Entry 3GNM (X-ray diffraction, 2.10 A resolution); this record covers chains L and H.

Chain L:
Molecule: JAA-F11 Fab Antibody Fragment, Light Chain
Source organism: Mus musculus
Notes: antibody fragment or engineered binder
Amino-acid sequence (219 residues; each row starts with the number of its first residue):
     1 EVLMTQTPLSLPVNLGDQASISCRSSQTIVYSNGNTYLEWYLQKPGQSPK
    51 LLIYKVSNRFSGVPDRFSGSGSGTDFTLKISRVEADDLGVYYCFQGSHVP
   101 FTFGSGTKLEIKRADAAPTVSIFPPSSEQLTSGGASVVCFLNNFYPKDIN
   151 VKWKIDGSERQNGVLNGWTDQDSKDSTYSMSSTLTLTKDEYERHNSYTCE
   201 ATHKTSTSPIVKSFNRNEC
Not modelled in the structure: 218-219
Disulfide bonds: Cys23-Cys93, Cys139-Cys199

Chain H:
Molecule: JAA-F11 Fab Antibody Fragment, Heavy Chain
Source organism: Mus musculus
Notes: antibody fragment or engineered binder
Amino-acid sequence (223 residues; row label = number of the first residue in the row):
     1 AVQFLESGAELAKPGASVKMSCKASGYTFTTYWMHWVKQRPGQGLEWIGF
    51 ISPNTDYTEYNQKFRDKATLTADKSSTTAYMQLSSLTSEDSAVYYCARSF
   101 IGYNFDFWGQGTTLTVSSATTTAPSVYPLVPGCSDTSGSSVTLGCLVKGY
   151 FPEPVTVKWNYGALSSGVRTVSSVLQSGFYSLSSLVTVPSSTWPSQTVIC
   201 NVAHPASKTELIKRIEPRIPKTS
Not modelled in the structure: 219-223
Disulfide bonds: Cys22-Cys96, Cys145-Cys200

Chain L / chain H interface:
Pairs across the interface (76):
  Glu1(L) - Asn61(H)
  Glu1(L) - Lys63(H)
  Tyr37(L) - Gly102(H)
  Glu39(L) - Tyr103(H)
  Glu39(L) - Asn104(H)  hydrogen bond
  Glu39(L) - Phe105(H)
  Tyr41(L) - Asn104(H)
  Tyr41(L) - Phe105(H)  hydrogen bond (side chain-backbone)
  Tyr41(L) - Trp108(H)
  Gln43(L) - Gln39(H)  hydrogen bond
  Gln43(L) - Tyr95(H)  hydrogen bond
  Gln47(L) - Tyr95(H)
  Ser48(L) - Tyr95(H)
  Ser48(L) - Trp108(H)
  Ser48(L) - Gly109(H)  hydrogen bond (side chain-backbone)
  Ser48(L) - Gln110(H)
  Pro49(L) - Leu45(H)  hydrophobic
  Pro49(L) - Trp108(H)
  Leu51(L) - Phe105(H)
  Tyr54(L) - Tyr103(H)  hydrophobic
  Lys55(L) - Gly102(H)
  Phe60(L) - Tyr103(H)
  Phe60(L) - Asp106(H)
  Tyr92(L) - Gln39(H)  hydrogen bond
  Tyr92(L) - Gln43(H)
  Tyr92(L) - Gly44(H)
  Tyr92(L) - Leu45(H)  hydrophobic
  Phe94(L) - Asn104(H)
  Phe94(L) - Phe105(H)  hydrophobic
  Val99(L) - Glu59(H)
  Pro100(L) - Trp47(H)  hydrophobic
  Pro100(L) - Asn61(H)
  Phe101(L) - His35(H)
  Phe101(L) - Trp47(H)
  Phe103(L) - Leu45(H)
  Phe103(L) - Phe105(H)  hydrophobic
  Phe103(L) - Trp108(H)  hydrophobic
  Ser121(L) - Thr142(H)
  Phe123(L) - Leu129(H)  hydrophobic
  Phe123(L) - Val130(H)
  Phe123(L) - Thr142(H)
  Phe123(L) - Leu185(H)  hydrophobic
  Pro124(L) - Val130(H)
  Pro124(L) - Gly132(H)
  Pro124(L) - Arg218(H)  hydrogen bond (backbone-side chain)
  Pro125(L) - Arg218(H)  hydrogen bond (backbone-side chain)
  Ser126(L) - Pro128(H)
  Glu128(L) - Tyr127(H)
  Glu128(L) - Pro128(H)
  Glu128(L) - Lys213(H)  salt bridge
  Gln129(L) - Tyr127(H)
  Gln129(L) - Lys148(H)
  Ser132(L) - Tyr127(H)
  Ser136(L) - Leu146(H)
  Ser136(L) - Lys148(H)
  Val138(L) - Leu129(H)  hydrophobic
  Phe140(L) - Thr142(H)
  Phe140(L) - Arg169(H)
  Phe140(L) - Leu185(H)  hydrophobic
  Asn142(L) - Arg169(H)
  Asn142(L) - Thr187(H)  hydrogen bond
  Asn143(L) - Arg169(H)
  Leu165(L) - Gln176(H)
  Asn166(L) - Val174(H)
  Gly167(L) - Val171(H)
  Gly167(L) - Ser172(H)
  Trp168(L) - Val171(H)
  Trp168(L) - Ser172(H)  hydrogen bond (backbone-backbone)
  Thr169(L) - Arg169(H)
  Thr169(L) - Thr170(H)
  Thr169(L) - Val171(H)
  Asp172(L) - Arg169(H)  salt bridge
  Asp175(L) - Arg169(H)  salt bridge
  Ser179(L) - Arg169(H)
  Ser181(L) - Val171(H)
  Asn217(L) - Cys133(H)  hydrogen bond
Other interface residues (no listed pair), chain L (45 interface residues in all): Gly96, Thr177, Met180, Thr185
Other interface residues (no listed pair), chain H (46 interface residues in all): Val37, Glu46, Tyr60, Phe107, Val126, Pro131, Leu143, Leu175, Ser183

In short:
The interface between chain L and chain H involves 45 residues on one side and 46 on the other; the contacts
include 11 hydrogen bonds and 3 salt bridges. Polar contacts include Glu128(L)-Lys213(H), Asp172(L)-Arg169(H)
and Asp175(L)-Arg169(H).
Chain L is JAA-F11 Fab Antibody Fragment, Light Chain and chain H is JAA-F11 Fab Antibody Fragment, Heavy
Chain, both from Mus musculus; the structure, The crystal structure of the JAA-F11 monoclonal antibody Fab
fragment, was determined by X-ray diffraction.
